4M3T - chains A and P of the 3 polymer chains in the assembly; structure by X-ray diffraction, 1.90 A resolution.

Chain A:
Protein: DNA polymerase
Organism: Enterobacteria phage RB69
Notes: EC 2.7.7.7
UniProt: Q38087 (DPOL_BPR69); numbering as in UniProt (aligned over 1-903)
Amino-acid sequence (903 residues; each row starts with the number of its first residue):
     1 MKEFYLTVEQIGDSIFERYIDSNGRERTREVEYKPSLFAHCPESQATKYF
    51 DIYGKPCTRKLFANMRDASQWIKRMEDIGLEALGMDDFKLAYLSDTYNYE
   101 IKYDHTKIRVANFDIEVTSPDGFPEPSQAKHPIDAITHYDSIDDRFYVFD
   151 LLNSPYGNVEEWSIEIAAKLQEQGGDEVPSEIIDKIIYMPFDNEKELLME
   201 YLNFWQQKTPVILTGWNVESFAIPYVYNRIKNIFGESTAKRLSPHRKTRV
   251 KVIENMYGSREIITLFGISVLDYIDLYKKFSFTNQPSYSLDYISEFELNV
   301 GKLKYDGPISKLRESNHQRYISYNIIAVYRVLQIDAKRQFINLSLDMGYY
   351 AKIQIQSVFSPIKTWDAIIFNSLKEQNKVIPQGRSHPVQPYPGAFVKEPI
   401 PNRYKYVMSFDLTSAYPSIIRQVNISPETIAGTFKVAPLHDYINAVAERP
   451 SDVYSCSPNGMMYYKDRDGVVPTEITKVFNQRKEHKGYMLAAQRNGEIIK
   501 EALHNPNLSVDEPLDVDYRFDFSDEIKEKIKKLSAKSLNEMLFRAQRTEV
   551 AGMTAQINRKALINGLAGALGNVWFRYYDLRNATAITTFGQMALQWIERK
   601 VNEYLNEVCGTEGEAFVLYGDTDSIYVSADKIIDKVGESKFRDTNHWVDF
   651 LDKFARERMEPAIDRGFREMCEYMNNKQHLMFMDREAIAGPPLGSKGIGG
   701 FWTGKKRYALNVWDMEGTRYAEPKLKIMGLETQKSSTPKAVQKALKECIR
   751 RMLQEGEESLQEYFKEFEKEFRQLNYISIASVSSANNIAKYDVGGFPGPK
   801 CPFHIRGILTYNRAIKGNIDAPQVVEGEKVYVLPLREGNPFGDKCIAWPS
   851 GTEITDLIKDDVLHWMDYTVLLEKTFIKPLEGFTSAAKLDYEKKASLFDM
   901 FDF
Not modelled in the structure: 902-903
Sequence notes: engineered mutation Ala-222 (Asp in Q38087), Ala-327 (Asp in Q38087), Ala-415 (Leu in Q38087), Ala-561 (Leu in Q38087), Gly-565 (Ser in Q38087), Ala-567 (Tyr in Q38087)
UniProt features mapped onto this chain:
  - region: Thr-248 to Thr-264 (Beta hairpin), Lys-705 to Tyr-708 (Binding of DNA in B-conformation), Leu-897 to Phe-903 (Interaction with the polymerase clamp)
  - binding site (Mg(2+)): Asp-114, Glu-116, Asp-411, Leu-412, Asp-623
  - binding site (substrate): Ser-414, Tyr-416, Arg-482, Lys-560
  - site: Asp-621 (Optimization of metal coordination by the polymerase active site), Lys-706 (Optimization of metal coordination by the polymerase active site), Asp-714 (Essential for viral replication)
  - mutagenesis: Asp-621 (D621A: Drastic decrease in the efficiency of incorporation of dGMP), Lys-706 (K706A: Almost complete loss of polymerase activity), Asp-714 (D714A: Complete loss of viral replication)
Ion coordination: Ca2+ site 1 near Glu-116 (its only coordinating residue here); Ca2+ site 2: Asp-411, Leu-412, Asp-623 (together with ATP); Ca2+ site 3: Asn-505, Asn-507, Lys-531; Ca2+ site 4: Asp-623 (together with ATP)
Small-molecule neighbours: ATP (adenosine-5'-triphosphate): Asp-411, Leu-412, Thr-413, Ser-414, Ala-415, Tyr-416, Pro-417, Arg-482, Lys-486, Lys-560, Asn-564, Thr-622, Asp-623
Reported in the primary citation:
  - binding site for DNA primer (chain P): Lys-706
  - binding site for DNA template: Lys-706

Chain P:
Molecule: DNA primer
Sequence (13 nucleotides; numbered 103 to 115; the number before each row is that of its first residue):
   103 GCGGACTGCTTTC

Chain A / chain P interface:
Residue-residue contacts (26):
  Asn-284(A) with DT113(P), hydrogen bond to the phosphate
  Asp-621(A) with DC115(P), sugar contact
  Thr-622(A) with DC115(P), sugar contact
  Lys-706(A) with DT114(P), hydrogen bond to the base
  Tyr-708(A) with DC115(P), hydrogen bond to the phosphate
  Met-728(A) with DT114(P), phosphate contact; DC115(P), phosphate contact
  Gly-729(A) with DT114(P), hydrogen bond to the phosphate
  Gln-733(A) with DT113(P), sugar contact; DT114(P), phosphate contact
  Lys-734(A) with DT113(P), phosphate contact
  Ser-735(A) with DT112(P), phosphate contact; DT113(P), hydrogen bond to the phosphate
  Ser-783(A) with DC111(P), sugar contact; DT112(P), phosphate contact
  Ser-784(A) with DC111(P), phosphate contact; DT112(P), hydrogen bond to the phosphate
  Ala-785(A) with DC111(P), phosphate contact
  Asn-786(A) with DC111(P), hydrogen bond to the phosphate
  Lys-790(A) with DG110(P), salt bridge to the phosphate
  Tyr-791(A) with DT109(P), hydrogen bond to the phosphate; DG110(P), hydrogen bond to the phosphate
  Pro-802(A) with DG110(P), sugar contact
  His-804(A) with DG110(P), phosphate contact; DC111(P), salt bridge to the phosphate
  Lys-829(A) with DT112(P), phosphate contact
Also at the interface, not in a pair above, chain A (23 interface residues in all): Asp-623, Tyr-626, Ile-727, Ser-736

Summary:
23 residues of chain A face 7 of chain P across their interface, with 9 hydrogen bonds and 2 salt bridges.
Among the polar pairs are Lys-706(A)/DT114(P), Asn-284(A)/DT113(P) and Tyr-708(A)/DC115(P). Chain A binds ATP.
From the paper: a binding site for DNA primer (chain P) at Lys-706(A); a binding site for DNA template at
Lys-706(A).
Here chain A is DNA polymerase (Enterobacteria phage RB69) and chain P is DNA primer. Entry 4M3T (RB69 DNA
polymerase ternary complex with dT/dG at position n-2 of primer/template duplex) was determined by X-ray
diffraction (same publication as 4M3R, 4M3U, 4M3W, 4M3X, 4M3Y, 4M3Z and 3 further entries).
